PDB entry 6CQQ | X-ray diffraction, 2.80 A resolution | chains D and E of the 5 polymer chains in the assembly

Chain D:
Name: F24 alpha chain
Source organism: Homo sapiens
Chain sequence (205 residues; each row starts with the number of its first residue; note: 11 numbers in that range are skipped by the numbering (no residue carries them; nothing is unmodelled there)):
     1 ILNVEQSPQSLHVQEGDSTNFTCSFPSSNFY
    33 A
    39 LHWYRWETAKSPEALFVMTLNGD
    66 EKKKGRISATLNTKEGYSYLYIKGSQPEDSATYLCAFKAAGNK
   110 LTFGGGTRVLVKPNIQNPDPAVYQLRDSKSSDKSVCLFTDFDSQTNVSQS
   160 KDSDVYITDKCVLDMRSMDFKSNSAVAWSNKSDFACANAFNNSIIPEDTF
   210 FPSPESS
Not modelled in the structure: 1, 213-216
Disulfides: Cys-23/Cys-100

Chain E:
Name: F24 beta chain
Source organism: Homo sapiens
Chain sequence (245 residues; each row starts with the number of its first residue; note: 15 numbers in that range are skipped by the numbering (no residue carries them; nothing is unmodelled there)):
     1 EPEVTQTPSHQVTQMGQEVILRCVPISNHLY
    39 FYWYRQILGQKVEFLVSFYNNEI
    66 SEKSEIFDDQFSVERPDG
    85 SNFTLKIRSTKLEDSAMYFCASSRLAGGM
   117 DEQFFGPGTRLTVLEDLKNVFPPEVAVFEPSEAEISHTQKATLVCLATGF
   167 YPDHVELSWWVNGKEVHSGVCTDPQPLKEQPALNDSRYALSSRLRVSATF
   217 WQNPRNHFRCQVQFYGLSENDEWTQDRAKPVTQIVSAEAWGRAD
Not modelled in the structure: 1
Disulfides: Cys-23/Cys-104, Cys-161/Cys-226

Interface between chain D and chain E:
Pairs across the interface (94):
  Asn-3(D) / Lys-49(E)  hydrogen bond
  Val-4(D) / Lys-49(E)  hydrogen bond (backbone-side chain)
  Glu-5(D) / Lys-49(E)  salt bridge
  His-40(D) / Asp-117(E)  hydrogen bond (side chain-backbone)
  Tyr-42(D) / Gln-119(E)  hydrogen bond (side chain-backbone)
  Tyr-42(D) / Phe-121(E)
  Trp-44(D) / Gln-44(E)
  Trp-44(D) / Val-50(E)  hydrophobic
  Trp-44(D) / Phe-103(E)  hydrophobic
  Ser-49(D) / Phe-121(E)
  Ser-49(D) / Gly-122(E)
  Ser-49(D) / Pro-123(E)
  Pro-50(D) / Phe-103(E)
  Pro-50(D) / Phe-121(E)
  Ala-52(D) / Glu-118(E)
  Val-55(D) / Met-113(E)
  Val-55(D) / Glu-118(E)
  Lys-103(D) / Gly-112(E)
  Gly-106(D) / Glu-67(E)
  Asn-107(D) / Tyr-31(E)
  Asn-107(D) / Tyr-40(E)  hydrogen bond
  Asn-107(D) / Glu-67(E)  hydrogen bond (backbone-side chain)
  Asn-107(D) / Gly-112(E)
  Asn-107(D) / Gln-119(E)  hydrogen bond (backbone-side chain)
  Lys-108(D) / Phe-52(E)
  Lys-108(D) / Glu-67(E)  salt bridge
  Leu-110(D) / Tyr-42(E)  hydrogen bond (backbone-side chain)
  Leu-110(D) / Gln-119(E)
  Phe-112(D) / Tyr-42(E)  hydrophobic
  Phe-112(D) / Lys-49(E)
  Phe-112(D) / Val-50(E)
  Gly-113(D) / Lys-49(E)
  Gly-114(D) / Lys-49(E)
  Asp-128(D) / His-153(E)  salt bridge
  Tyr-132(D) / Ser-147(E)
  Tyr-132(D) / Ala-149(E)  hydrophobic
  Tyr-132(D) / Glu-150(E)
  Tyr-132(D) / His-153(E)  hydrogen bond
  Gln-133(D) / Ser-147(E)  hydrogen bond (backbone-side chain)
  Leu-134(D) / Phe-144(E)
  Leu-134(D) / Glu-145(E)
  Leu-134(D) / Thr-158(E)
  Leu-134(D) / Val-160(E)  hydrophobic
  Arg-135(D) / Phe-144(E)
  Arg-135(D) / Glu-145(E)  salt bridge
  Arg-135(D) / Arg-258(E)
  Asp-136(D) / Phe-144(E)
  Ser-137(D) / Val-143(E)  hydrogen bond (side chain-backbone)
  Ser-137(D) / Glu-145(E)
  Ser-140(D) / Ala-142(E)
  Ser-140(D) / Phe-144(E)
  Lys-142(D) / Phe-144(E)
  Lys-142(D) / Leu-162(E)
  Val-144(D) / Phe-144(E)  hydrophobic
  Val-144(D) / Leu-162(E)  hydrophobic
  Leu-146(D) / Thr-158(E)
  Thr-148(D) / Arg-211(E)
  Asp-149(D) / Arg-211(E)  salt bridge
  Tyr-165(D) / Leu-193(E)  hydrophobic
  Tyr-165(D) / Glu-195(E)  hydrogen bond (side chain-backbone)
  Tyr-165(D) / Gln-196(E)
  Ile-166(D) / Leu-193(E)
  Thr-167(D) / Asp-189(E)
  Thr-167(D) / Leu-193(E)
  Thr-167(D) / Ser-207(E)
  Asp-168(D) / Asp-189(E)
  Asp-168(D) / Arg-209(E)
  Cys-170(D) / Cys-187(E)  hydrogen bond
  Cys-170(D) / Thr-188(E)
  Cys-170(D) / Arg-209(E)
  Val-171(D) / Cys-187(E)
  Leu-172(D) / Gly-185(E)
  Leu-172(D) / Val-186(E)
  Leu-172(D) / Cys-187(E)  hydrophobic
  Leu-172(D) / Arg-211(E)
  Asp-173(D) / Ser-184(E)
  Asp-173(D) / Gly-185(E)  hydrogen bond (backbone-backbone)
  Met-174(D) / Ser-184(E)  hydrogen bond (backbone-side chain)
  Met-174(D) / Arg-211(E)
  Met-174(D) / Val-212(E)
  Met-174(D) / Ser-213(E)
  Arg-175(D) / Ser-184(E)  hydrogen bond
  Met-177(D) / Gln-155(E)
  Met-177(D) / Lys-156(E)
  Met-177(D) / Ser-213(E)
  Phe-179(D) / Lys-156(E)
  Phe-179(D) / Arg-211(E)
  Ser-181(D) / Arg-211(E)  hydrogen bond
  Ser-183(D) / Arg-209(E)  hydrogen bond (backbone-side chain)
  Ala-184(D) / Arg-209(E)
  Trp-187(D) / Leu-162(E)  hydrophobic
  Trp-187(D) / Ala-205(E)  hydrophobic
  Phe-209(D) / His-153(E)
  Pro-211(D) / Ala-149(E)  hydrophobic
Also at the interface, not in a pair above, chain D (52 interface residues in all): Leu-99, Ser-176, Val-185
Also at the interface, not in a pair above, chain E (51 interface residues in all): Ser-55, Thr-154, Leu-159, Thr-164, Lys-194

In short:
The interface between chain D and chain E involves 52 residues on one side and 51 on the other; the contacts
include 18 hydrogen bonds and 5 salt bridges. Polar pairs include Glu-5(D)/Lys-49(E), Lys-108(D)/Glu-67(E) and
Asp-128(D)/His-153(E).
Here chain D is F24 alpha chain and chain E is F24 beta chain, both from Homo sapiens. Entry 6CQQ (Crystal
structure of F24 TCR -DR15-RQ13 peptide complex) was determined by X-ray diffraction, deposited together with
6CPH, 6CPL, 6CPN, 6CPO, 6CQJ, 6CQL, 6CQN and 6CQR.
